8RHN - chains D and F of the 16 polymer chains in the assembly; structure by electron microscopy, 4.50 A resolution (low resolution: residue-level contacts below are approximate; hydrogen-bond / salt-bridge calls are withheld).

[Chain D]
Molecule: Cyclin-dependent kinase 2-interacting protein
Organism: Homo sapiens
UniProt: Q9BW66 (CINP_HUMAN); residue numbers follow UniProt; this construct covers 1-212
Sequence (237 residues; each row starts with the number of its first residue; numbers below 1 keep their minus sign (Met-24 is residue -24)):
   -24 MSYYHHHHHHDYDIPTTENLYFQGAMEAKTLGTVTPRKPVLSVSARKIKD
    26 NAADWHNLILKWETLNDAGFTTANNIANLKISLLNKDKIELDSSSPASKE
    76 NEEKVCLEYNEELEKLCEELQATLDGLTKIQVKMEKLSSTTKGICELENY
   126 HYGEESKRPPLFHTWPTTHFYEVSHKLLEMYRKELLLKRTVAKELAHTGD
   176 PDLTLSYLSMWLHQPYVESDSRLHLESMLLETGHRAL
Unresolved in the structure: -24 to 18, 59-84, 126-134, 209-212
Construct notes: initiating methionine (-24); expression tag (-23 to 0)
Swiss-Prot annotation at these positions:
  - binding site (Na(+)): Ser202
  - modified residue: Met1 (N-acetylmethionine), Ser69 (Phosphoserine), Ser73 (Phosphoserine)

[Chain F]
Molecule: ATPase family gene 2 protein homolog A
Organism: Homo sapiens
Notes: EC 3.6.4.10
UniProt: Q8NB90 (AFG2A_HUMAN); residue numbers follow UniProt; this construct covers 1-893
Sequence (920 residues; numbered -26 to 893; the number before each row is that of its first residue; numbers below 1 keep their minus sign (Met-26 is residue -26)):
   -26 MSYYHHHHHHDYDIPTTENLYFQGAMGMSSKKNRKRLNQSAENGSSLPSA
    24 ASSCAEARAPSAGSDFAATSGTLTVTNLLEKVDDKIPKTFQNSLIHLGLN
    74 TMKSANICIGRPVLLTSLNGKQEVYTAWPMAGFPGGKVGLSEMAQKNVGV
   124 RPGDAIQVQPLVGAVLQAEEMDVALSDKDMEINEEELTGCILRKLDGKIV
   174 LPGNFLYCTFYGRPYKLQVLRVKGADGMILGGPQSDSDTDAQRMAFEQSS
   224 METSSLELSLQLSQLDLEDTQIPTSRSTPYKPIDDRITNKASDVLLDVTQ
   274 SPGDGSGLMLEEVTGLKCNFESAREGNEQLTEEERLLKFSIGAKCNTDTF
   324 YFISSTTRVNFTEIDKNSKEQDNQFKVTYDMIGGLSSQLKAIREIIELPL
   374 KQPELFKSYGIPAPRGVLLYGPPGTGKTMIARAVANEVGAYVSVINGPEI
   424 ISKFYGETEAKLRQIFAEATLRHPSIIFIDELDALCPKREGAQNEVEKRV
   474 VASLLTLMDGIGSEVSEGQVLVLGATNRPHALDAALRRPGRFDKEIEIGV
   524 PNAQDRLDILQKLLRRVPHLLTEAELLQLANSAHGYVGADLKVLCNEAGL
   574 CALRRILKKQPNLPDVKVAGLVKITLKDFLQAMNDIRPSAMREIAIDVPN
   624 VSWSDIGGLESIKLKLEQAVEWPLKHPESFIRMGIQPPKGVLLYGPPGCS
   674 KTMIAKALANESGLNFLAIKGPELMNKYVGESERAVRETFRKARAVAPSI
   724 IFFDELDALAVERGSSLGAGNVADRVLAQLLTEMDGIEQLKDVTILAATN
   774 RPDRIDKALMRPGRIDRIIYVPLPDAATRREIFKLQFHSMPVSNEVDLDE
   824 LILQTDAYSGAEIVAVCREAALLALEEDIQANLIMKRHFTQALSTVTPRI
   874 PESLRRFYEDYQEKSGLHTL
Unresolved in the structure: -26 to 44, 203-317, 335-893
Construct notes: initiating methionine (-26); expression tag (-25 to 0)
Swiss-Prot annotation at these positions:
  - binding site (ATP): Gly394 to Thr401, Gly668 to Thr675
  - modified residue: Thr272 (Phosphothreonine), Ser274 (Phosphoserine), Ser279 (Phosphoserine)
  - cross-link: Lys859 (Glycyl lysine isopeptide (Lys-Gly) (interchain with G-Cter in SUMO2))
Reported in the primary citation:
  - disease-associated variants - G185E: unchanged stability
  - disease-associated variants - A100T (12-20 degC), F323I (12-20 degC), T330DEL (12-20 degC): decreased stability
  - disease-associated variants - T330DEL, D608DEL: decreased binding to SPATA5L1 and CINP

[Interface between chain D and chain F]
Residue-residue contacts - 16 pairs, chain D then chain F:
  Phe137(D) with Lys76(F)
  His138(D) with Lys76(F)
  Thr139(D) with Ile80(F)
  Trp140(D) with Cys81(F); Ile82(F)
  His144(D) with Arg84(F)
  Glu147(D) with Arg84(F)
  Asp195(D) with Phe63(F)
  Arg197(D) with Lys58(F)
  Leu198(D) with Ile59(F); Phe63(F); Trp101(F)
  Glu201(D) with Lys58(F); Ile59(F); Trp101(F)
  Leu205(D) with Trp101(F)
Also at the interface, not in a pair above, chain D (14 interface residues in all): His31, Ser202, Glu206
Also at the interface, not in a pair above, chain F (10 interface residues in all): Pro102

[Summary]
The interface between chain D and chain F involves 14 residues on one side and 10 on the other. The paper
reports that A100T, F323I and T330DEL of chain F reduce stability; T330DEL and D608DEL of chain F reduce
binding to SPATA5L1 and CINP.
Here chain D is Cyclin-dependent kinase 2-interacting protein and chain F is ATPase family gene 2 protein
homolog A, both from Homo sapiens. Entry 8RHN (Structure of the 55LCC ATPase complex) was determined by
electron microscopy (same publication as 8CIH).
